8V93 - chains B and L of the 5 polymer chains in the assembly; structure by electron microscopy, 3.12 A resolution.

Chain B:
Molecule: Fab 329-2 heavy chain
From: Mus musculus
Notes: antibody fragment or engineered binder
Chain sequence (226 residues; numbered 1 to 226; the number before each row is that of its first residue):
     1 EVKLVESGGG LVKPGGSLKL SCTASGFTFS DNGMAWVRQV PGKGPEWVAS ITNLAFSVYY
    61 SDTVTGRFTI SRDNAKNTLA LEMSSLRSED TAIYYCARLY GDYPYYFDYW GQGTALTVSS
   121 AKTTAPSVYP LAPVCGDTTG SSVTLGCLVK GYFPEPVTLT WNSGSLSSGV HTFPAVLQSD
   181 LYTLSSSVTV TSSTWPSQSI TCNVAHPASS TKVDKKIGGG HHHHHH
Unresolved in the structure: 1, 121-226
Disulfide bonds: Cys22-Cys96

Chain L:
Molecule: Fab 329-2 light chain
From: Mus musculus
Notes: antibody fragment or engineered binder
Chain sequence (214 residues; numbered 1 to 214; the number before each row is that of its first residue):
     1 DIVLTQSPAT LSVTPGESVS LFCRASQTIG NSLHWYQQKS HESPRLLIKY SSLSISGIPS
    61 RFSGSGSGTD FTLSINSVET EDFGVFFCQQ SHNWPITFGA GTKLELRRAD AAPTVSIFPP
   121 SSEQLTSGGA SVVCFLNNFY PKDINVKWKI DGSERQNGVL NSWTDQDSKD STYSMSSTLT
   181 LTKDEYERHN SYTCEATHKT STSPIVKSFN RNEC
Unresolved in the structure: 109-214
Disulfide bonds: Cys23-Cys88

Interface between chain B and chain L:
Residue-residue contacts - 29 pairs, chain B then chain L:
  Gln39(B) - Gln38(L)  hydrogen bond
  Gln39(B) - Phe87(L)
  Gly44(B) - Gly99(L)
  Gly44(B) - Ala100(L)
  Pro45(B) - Phe87(L)  hydrophobic
  Pro45(B) - Phe98(L)
  Pro45(B) - Gly99(L)
  Trp47(B) - Pro95(L)  hydrophobic
  Trp47(B) - Ile96(L)
  Trp47(B) - Phe98(L)  hydrophobic
  Tyr60(B) - Pro95(L)
  Ser61(B) - Pro95(L)
  Tyr95(B) - Glu42(L)
  Tyr95(B) - Ser43(L)
  Tyr95(B) - Pro44(L)
  Asp102(B) - Tyr50(L)  hydrogen bond
  Tyr105(B) - Gln89(L)
  Tyr105(B) - Ser91(L)
  Tyr105(B) - His92(L)  hydrogen bond (side chain-backbone)
  Tyr106(B) - His34(L)
  Tyr106(B) - Lys49(L)
  Tyr106(B) - Tyr50(L)  hydrophobic
  Phe107(B) - Tyr36(L)
  Phe107(B) - Leu46(L)
  Trp110(B) - Tyr36(L)
  Trp110(B) - Ser43(L)
  Trp110(B) - Pro44(L)
  Gly111(B) - Ser43(L)  hydrogen bond (backbone-side chain)
  Gln112(B) - Ser43(L)
Interface residues without a listed pair, chain B (19 interface residues in all): Val37, Lys43, Glu46, Asp62, Asp108
Interface residues without a listed pair, chain L (20 interface residues in all): Asp1, Ile55

Summary:
The interface between chain B and chain L involves 19 residues on one side and 20 on the other, with 4
hydrogen bonds. Among the polar pairs are Gln39(B)-Gln38(L), Asp102(B)-Tyr50(L) and Tyr105(B)-His92(L).
Here chain B is Fab 329-2 heavy chain and chain L is Fab 329-2 light chain, both from Mus musculus. Entry 8V93
(Cryo-EM structure of E. coli FimH lectin domain bound to Fabs 329-2 and 454-3) was determined by electron
microscopy together with 8V3J and 9D6F from the same study.
